Entry 1QUG (X-ray diffraction, 1.90 A resolution); this record covers chain A.

[Chain A]
Name: Protein (lysozyme)
Organism: Enterobacteria phage T4
Notes: EC 3.2.1.17
UniProtKB: P00720 (LYS_BPT4); numbering as in UniProt (aligned over 1-162)
Chain sequence (162 residues; each row starts with the number of its first residue):
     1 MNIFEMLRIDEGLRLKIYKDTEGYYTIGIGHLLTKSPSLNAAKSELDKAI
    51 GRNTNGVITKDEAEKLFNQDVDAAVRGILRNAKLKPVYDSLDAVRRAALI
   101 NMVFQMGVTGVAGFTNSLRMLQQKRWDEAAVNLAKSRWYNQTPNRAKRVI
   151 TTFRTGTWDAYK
Construct notes: engineered mutation Thr54 (Cys in P00720), Ala97 (Cys in P00720), Val108 (Glu in P00720)
Small-molecule neighbours: 2-hydroxyethyl disulfide (HED): Ile3, Phe4, Val71, Asp72, Val75, Tyr88, Ile100
Swiss-Prot annotation at these positions:
  - active site (Proton donor/acceptor): Glu11, Asp20
  - binding site (substrate): Leu32, Phe104, Ser117, Asn132
  - mutagenesis: Glu11 (E11A/F/H/M/N: Complete loss of enzymatic activity; E11N: Loss of 84% of enzymatic activity; E11Q: Complete loss of activity), Asp20 (D20A/N/S/T: Complete loss of enzymatic activity; D20C: Nearly no effet on specific enzymatic activity; D20E/Q: Loss of 99% of enzymatic activity), Thr26 (T26E: Complete loss of activity at neutral pH; covalently bound substrate; T26H: Facilitates transglycosylation more effectively than hydrolysis; covalently bound substrate), Gly30 (G30A: Almost complete loss of enzymatic activity; G30F: Almost complete loss of enzymatic activity. The enzyme is destabilized by 1.5 kcal/mol), Ser117 (S117F: 10-fold decrease in enzymatic activity; S117I: 500-fold decrease in enzymatic activity; S117V: 50-fold decrease in enzymatic activity), Asn132 (N132I: 5-fold decrease in enzymatic activity; N132M/F: 2-fold decrease in enzymatic activity)

[Summary]
Ligands of chain A: 2-hydroxyethyl disulfide. UniProt lists active-site residues Glu11 and Asp20, 4
substrate-binding residues and 6 mutagenesis sites.
Chain A is Protein (lysozyme) (Enterobacteria phage T4); the structure, E108V mutant of T4 lysozyme, was
determined by X-ray diffraction (same publication as 1QUD, 1QUH and 1QUO).
